6JPI - chains A and B of the 6 polymer chains in the assembly; structure by X-ray diffraction, 3.14 A resolution.

Chain A (and B):
Molecule: HTH cro/C1-type domain-containing protein
Source organism: Pseudomonas aeruginosa (strain ATCC 15692 / DSM 22644 / CIP 104116 / JCM 14847 / LMG 12228 / 1C / PRS 101 / PAO1)
Notes: chain B of this document is another copy of the same molecule, construct and numbering; everything in this record applies to it too
UniProtKB: Q9HVC1 (Q9HVC1_PSEAE); residue numbers follow UniProt; this construct covers 1-101
Amino-acid sequence (109 residues; each row starts with the number of its first residue):
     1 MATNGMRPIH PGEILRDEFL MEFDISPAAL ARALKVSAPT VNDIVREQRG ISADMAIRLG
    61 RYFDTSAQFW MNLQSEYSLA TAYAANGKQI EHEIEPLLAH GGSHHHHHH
Not modelled in the structure: 1-5, 98-109 (chain B: 1-5, 99-109)
Construct notes: expression tag (102-109)

Interface between chain A and chain B:
Residue-residue contacts (50; chain A residue first):
  F23(A) - L97(B)  hydrophobic
  A33(A) - I94(B)
  L34(A) - I94(B)
  K35(A) - E93(B)
  A53(A) - S78(B)
  D54(A) - I90(B)
  I57(A) - L79(B)
  I57(A) - A82(B)  hydrophobic
  I57(A) - Y83(B)
  I57(A) - I90(B)  hydrophobic
  R58(A) - I90(B)
  R58(A) - E93(B)  salt bridge
  R58(A) - I94(B)
  R61(A) - E91(B)  salt bridge
  R61(A) - I94(B)  hydrogen bond (side chain-backbone)
  R61(A) - P96(B)
  Y62(A) - I94(B)  hydrophobic
  Y62(A) - E95(B)
  Y62(A) - P96(B)
  Y62(A) - L97(B)
  D64(A) - L98(B)
  A67(A) - L79(B)  hydrophobic
  Q68(A) - E76(B)  hydrogen bond
  Q68(A) - L79(B)
  M71(A) - S75(B)
  M71(A) - L79(B)  hydrophobic
  S75(A) - M71(B)
  S75(A) - S75(B)  hydrogen bond
  E76(A) - Q68(B)  hydrogen bond
  S78(A) - A53(B)
  L79(A) - I57(B)  hydrophobic
  L79(A) - A67(B)  hydrophobic
  L79(A) - Q68(B)
  L79(A) - M71(B)  hydrophobic
  A82(A) - A53(B)  hydrophobic
  A82(A) - I57(B)  hydrophobic
  Y83(A) - I57(B)
  I90(A) - D54(B)
  I90(A) - R58(B)
  E91(A) - R61(B)  salt bridge
  E93(A) - K35(B)  salt bridge
  E93(A) - R58(B)  salt bridge
  I94(A) - A33(B)
  I94(A) - L34(B)
  I94(A) - R58(B)
  I94(A) - R61(B)  hydrogen bond (backbone-side chain)
  E95(A) - Y62(B)
  P96(A) - R61(B)
  P96(A) - Y62(B)
  L97(A) - Y62(B)  hydrophobic
Other interface residues (no listed pair), chain A (32 interface residues in all): I25, A56, F63, N72, N86
Other interface residues (no listed pair), chain B (29 interface residues in all): F23, N72, N86

In short:
Chain A and chain B form an interface of 32 and 29 residues respectively; the contacts include 5 hydrogen
bonds and 5 salt bridges. Among the polar pairs are R58(A)-E93(B), R61(A)-E91(B) and E93(A)-K35(B).
Chain A and chain B are both HTH cro/C1-type domain-containing protein (Pseudomonas aeruginosa (strain ATCC
15692 / DSM 22644 / CIP 104116 / JCM 14847 / LMG 12228 / 1C / PRS 101 / PAO1)); the structure, Crystal
structure of PA4674 in complex with its operator DNA (28bp) from Pseudomonas aeruginosa, was determined by
X-ray diffraction.
